6ZI9 - chains H and M of the 4 polymer chains in the assembly; structure by X-ray diffraction, 2.80 A resolution.

[Chain H]
Name: Reaction center protein H chain
From: Blastochloris viridis
Reference sequence: P06008 (RCEH_BLAVI); residues 1-258 here = UniProt positions 1-258
Amino-acid sequence (258 residues; row label = number of the first residue in the row):
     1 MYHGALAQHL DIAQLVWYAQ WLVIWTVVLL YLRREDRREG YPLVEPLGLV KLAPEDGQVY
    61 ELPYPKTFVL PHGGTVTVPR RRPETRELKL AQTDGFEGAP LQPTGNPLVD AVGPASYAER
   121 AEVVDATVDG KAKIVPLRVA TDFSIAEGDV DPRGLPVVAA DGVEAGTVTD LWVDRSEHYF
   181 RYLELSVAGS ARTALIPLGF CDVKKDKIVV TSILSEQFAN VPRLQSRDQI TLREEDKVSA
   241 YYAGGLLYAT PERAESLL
Modified / non-standard residues: Met1 (N-formylmethionine; FME)
Small-molecule neighbours:
  - heptane-1,2,3-triol (HTO), molecule 1: Tyr2, His3, Gly4, Ala5
  - heptane-1,2,3-triol (HTO), molecule 2: Val23, Val27, Tyr31

[Chain M]
Name: Reaction center protein M chain
From: Blastochloris viridis
Reference sequence: P06010 (RCEM_BLAVI); residues 1-323 here correspond to UniProt positions 2-324 (UniProt number = residue number + 1)
Amino-acid sequence (323 residues; each row starts with the number of its first residue):
     1 ADYQTIYTQI QARGPHITVS GEWGDNDRVG KPFYSYWLGK IGDAQIGPIY LGASGIAAFA
    61 FGSTAILIIL FNMAAEVHFD PLQFFRQFFW LGLYPPKAQY GMGIPPLHDG GWWLMAGLFM
   121 TLSLGSWWIR VYSRARALGL GTHIAWNFAA AIFFVLCIGC IHPTLVGSWS EGVPFGIWPH
   181 IDWLTAFSIR YGNFYYCPWH GFSIGFAYGC GLLFAAHGAT ILAVARFGGD REIEQITDRG
   241 TAVERAALFW RWTIGFNATI ESVHRWGWFF SLMVMVSASV GILLTGTFVD NWYLWCVKHG
   301 AAPDYPAYLP ATPDPASLPG APK
Bound ions: Fe ion: His217, Glu232, His264 (shared with 2 residues of chain L)
Small-molecule neighbours:
  - bacteriochlorophyll b (BCB), molecule 1: Leu38, Met120, Phe154, Val155, Ile158, Val173, Ile177, Trp178, His180, Ile181, Trp183, Leu184
  - bacteriochlorophyll b (BCB), molecule 2: Gly62, Ala65, Ile66, Ile69, Met120, Leu124, Phe148, Ala151, Ile152, Phe154, Val155, Ile158, Phe175, Trp183, Leu184, Thr185, Phe187, Ser188, Phe194, Tyr195, Cys197, Trp199, His200, Ser203, Ile204, Ala207, Tyr208, Val274, Met275, Ala278, Gly281, Ile282
  - bacteriochlorophyll b (BCB), molecule 3: Leu184, Tyr195, Tyr208
  - bacteriochlorophyll b (BCB), molecule 4: Tyr195, His200, Gly201, Ile204, Gly205, Tyr208, Gly209, Leu212, Phe270
  - bacteriopheophytin b (BPB), molecule 1: Ile46, Ile49, Ala58, Phe59, Gly62, Ser123, Leu124, Trp127, Val131, Ile144, Asn147, Phe148, Ala151, Ser271, Val274, Met275
  - bacteriopheophytin b (BPB), molecule 2: Tyr208, Gly211, Leu212, Ala215, Ala216, Trp250, Thr253, Ile254
  - diacyl glycerol (DGA): Phe88, Phe89, Ile177
  - heptane-1,2,3-triol (HTO): Trp268, Phe269, Leu272, Met273, Val276
  - menaquinone-7 (MQ7): Leu212, Leu213, Ala216, His217, Thr220, Val243, Ala246, Ala247, Trp250, Ile254, Phe256, Asn257, Ala258, Thr259, Ile260, Val263, Trp266, Phe270
  - 15-cis-1,2-dihydroneurosporene (NS5): Ile66, Ile69, Leu70, Met73, Phe88, Trp113, Leu114, Gly117, Leu118, Met120, Thr121, Val155, Leu156, Ile158, Gly159, Cys160, Trp169, Val173, Pro174, Phe175, Gly176, Ile177, His180
From the paper describing this entry:
  - binding site for menaquinone-7: His217

[Interface between chain H and chain M]
Residue-residue contacts - 119 pairs, chain H then chain M:
  His3(H) with Thr287(M); Phe288(M)
  Gly4(H) with Phe288(M)
  Asp11(H) with Trp295(M), hydrogen bond; Lys298(M), salt bridge; His299(M), salt bridge
  Ile12(H) with Phe288(M), hydrophobic
  Ala13(H) with Trp199(M); Val289(M), hydrophobic; Trp295(M)
  Gln14(H) with Trp295(M); His299(M)
  Val16(H) with Trp199(M); Val280(M), hydrophobic
  Trp17(H) with Pro198(M), hydrophobic; Trp199(M); Phe202(M), hydrophobic
  Gln20(H) with Trp199(M), hydrogen bond; Phe202(M); Met273(M); Ser277(M), hydrogen bond
  Trp21(H) with Phe202(M)
  Ile24(H) with Phe202(M), hydrophobic; Phe206(M), hydrophobic
  Val27(H) with Phe269(M), hydrophobic
  Val28(H) with Trp266(M), hydrophobic
  Tyr31(H) with Arg265(M), hydrogen bond
  Leu32(H) with Arg265(M); Trp266(M), hydrophobic; Phe269(M), hydrophobic
  Arg33(H) with Phe256(M); Asn257(M), hydrogen bond (side chain-backbone)
  Glu35(H) with Thr259(M); Ser262(M)
  Asp36(H) with Asn257(M); Ala258(M); Thr259(M); Ser262(M), hydrogen bond; Trp266(M), hydrogen bond
  Glu39(H) with Ile236(M); Arg239(M), salt bridge; Thr259(M)
  Tyr41(H) with Arg251(M), hydrogen bond
  Leu43(H) with Arg251(M)
  Lys66(H) with Glu261(M), salt bridge; Arg265(M)
  Phe68(H) with Ile236(M), hydrophobic; Thr237(M); Glu261(M)
  Leu70(H) with Thr237(M)
  Val76(H) with Thr237(M)
  Arg82(H) with Arg239(M)
  Glu84(H) with Arg239(M), salt bridge
  Pro114(H) with Arg245(M), hydrogen bond (backbone-side chain)
  Ser116(H) with Thr241(M), hydrogen bond (backbone-side chain); Arg245(M), hydrogen bond (backbone-side chain)
  Ala118(H) with Arg239(M); Gly240(M); Thr241(M); Glu244(M)
  Arg120(H) with Glu234(M), hydrogen bond (side chain-backbone); Gln235(M); Asp238(M), hydrogen bond (side chain-backbone); Arg239(M); Gly240(M)
  Ala121(H) with Asp238(M), hydrogen bond (backbone-side chain)
  Asp125(H) with Arg231(M), salt bridge; Glu234(M)
  Lys133(H) with Glu234(M), salt bridge
  Ile134(H) with Arg231(M)
  Asp142(H) with Gly14(M); Pro15(M)
  Phe143(H) with Arg13(M); Gly14(M)
  Ser144(H) with Ala12(M); Arg13(M), hydrogen bond (backbone-backbone)
  Ile145(H) with Ile10(M), hydrophobic; Gln11(M)
  Ala146(H) with Gln11(M), hydrogen bond (backbone-backbone); Arg13(M)
  Glu147(H) with Tyr36(M)
  Gly148(H) with Tyr36(M)
  Asp149(H) with Gln9(M); Gln11(M), hydrogen bond (side chain-backbone); Tyr36(M), hydrogen bond
  Val150(H) with Ile10(M)
  Pro152(H) with Ile10(M), hydrophobic
  Arg175(H) with Ile17(M)
  Ser176(H) with Ile17(M)
  Glu177(H) with Asp43(M)
  His178(H) with Ala12(M); Gly14(M); Pro15(M), hydrogen bond (side chain-backbone); Ile17(M)
  Tyr179(H) with Gln4(M), hydrogen bond; Thr8(M)
  Phe180(H) with Ile10(M); Gln11(M); Ala12(M), hydrophobic
  Arg181(H) with Asp230(M), salt bridge; Arg231(M)
  Leu198(H) with Gln4(M)
  Gly199(H) with Asp2(M); Gln4(M); Arg226(M), hydrogen bond (backbone-side chain)
  Phe200(H) with Arg226(M)
  Cys201(H) with Gln9(M), hydrogen bond (backbone-side chain)
  Asp202(H) with Tyr3(M), hydrogen bond
  Val203(H) with Gln9(M), hydrogen bond (backbone-side chain); Ile10(M), hydrophobic
  Leu232(H) with Arg231(M)
  Glu235(H) with Arg231(M), salt bridge
  Asp236(H) with Gly240(M); Thr241(M), hydrogen bond (side chain-backbone)
  Ser239(H) with Arg226(M), hydrogen bond (side chain-backbone); Phe227(M)
  Ala240(H) with Arg245(M)
  Ala243(H) with Phe227(M), hydrophobic
  Leu246(H) with Arg226(M)
Also at the interface, not in a pair above, chain H (77 interface residues in all): His9, Arg37, Arg38, Gly40, Gly113, Ala115, Tyr117, Glu119, Val128, Leu171, Val173, Pro197
Also at the interface, not in a pair above, chain M (55 interface residues in all): Ala1, Val19, Lys40, Leu284

[In short]
Chain H and chain M form an interface of 77 and 55 residues respectively; the contacts include 26 hydrogen
bonds and 9 salt bridges. Polar contacts include Asp11(H)-Lys298(M), Asp11(H)-His299(M) and
Glu39(H)-Arg239(M). One heptane-1,2,3-triol molecule is bound between chain H and chain M. Ligands of chain H:
heptane-1,2,3-triol. From the paper: a binding site for menaquinone-7 at His217(M).
Here chain H is Reaction center protein H chain and chain M is Reaction center protein M chain, both from
Blastochloris viridis. Entry 6ZI9 (Ultrafast Structural Response to Charge Redistribution Within a
Photosynthetic Reaction Centre - 300 ps (b) structure) was determined by X-ray diffraction together with 6ZHW,
6ZI4, 6ZI5, 6ZI6, 6ZIA and 6ZID from the same study.
